Entry 5W8G (X-ray diffraction, 2.00 A resolution); this record covers chain A.

[Chain A]
Protein: Autoinducer synthase
From: Bradyrhizobium japonicum
UniProt: A0A0N0C224 (A0A0N0C224_BRAJP); numbering as in UniProt (aligned over 1-219)
Sequence (221 residues; each row starts with the number of its first residue; numbers below 1 keep their minus sign (Gly-1 is residue -1)):
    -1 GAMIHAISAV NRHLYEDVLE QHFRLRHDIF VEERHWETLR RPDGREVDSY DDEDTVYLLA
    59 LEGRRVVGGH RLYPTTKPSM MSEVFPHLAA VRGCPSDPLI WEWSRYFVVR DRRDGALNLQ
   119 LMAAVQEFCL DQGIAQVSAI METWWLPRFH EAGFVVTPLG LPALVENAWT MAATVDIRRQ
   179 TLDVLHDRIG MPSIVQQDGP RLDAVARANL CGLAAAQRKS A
Unresolved in the structure: 211-219
Differences from the reference sequence: expression tag (-1 to 0)
Ligand contacts: S-adenosylhomocysteine (SAH): Trp34, Thr36, Leu37, Asp46, Tyr48, Met78, Val82, Phe83, Ser102, Arg103, Ile138, Met139, Val163, Glu164, Thr168
What the authors report for this chain:
  - conformationally variable residues (side-chain flip): Arg32
  - mutagenesis - W34A (25-fold), D46A (100-fold), M78A (20-fold), W101A, W101F, R103A (33-fold), Y104A (33-fold), M139A, W142A, W142F, W143A, W143F (112-fold), F147A (12-fold): decreased catalytic activity
  - catalytic residues: Glu140 (proposed by the authors, not directly observed)

[In short]
Chain A binds S-adenosylhomocysteine. The paper reports the catalytic residue Glu140; W34A, D46A and M78A,
among others, reduce catalytic activity; 13 substitutions were tested in all.
Chain A is Autoinducer synthase (Bradyrhizobium japonicum); the structure, The structure of a COA-dependent
acyl-homoserine lactone synthase, BjaI, with SAH, was determined by X-ray diffraction, deposited together with
5W8A, 5W8C, 5W8D and 5W8E.
